9LKS - chain A; structure by X-ray diffraction, 1.79 A resolution.

== Chain A ==
Name: Isopeptide-forming domain-containing fimbrial protein
From: Enterococcus faecalis OG1RF
Chain sequence (187 residues; each row starts with the number of its first residue):
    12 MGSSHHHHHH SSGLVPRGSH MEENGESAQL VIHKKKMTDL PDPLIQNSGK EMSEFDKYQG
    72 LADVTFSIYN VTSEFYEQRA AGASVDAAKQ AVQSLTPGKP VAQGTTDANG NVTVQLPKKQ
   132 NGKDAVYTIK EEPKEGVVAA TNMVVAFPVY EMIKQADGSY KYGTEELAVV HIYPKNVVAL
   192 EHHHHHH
Not modelled in the structure: 12-36, 50-58, 164-172, 192-198
Ion coordination: Na+ site 1: Lys46, Pro185 (together with 1,2-ethanediol); Na+ site 2 near Ala157 (its only coordinating residue here)

== In short ==
The Na+ site 1 is built by Lys46 and Pro185.
Chain A is Isopeptide-forming domain-containing fimbrial protein (Enterococcus faecalis OG1RF); the structure,
Crystal Structure of N-terminal flexible domain of the Shaft pilin EbpC from Enterococcus faecalis, was
determined by X-ray diffraction together with 9LJ6, 9LLW, 9LR7, 9LTY and 9M00 from the same study.
